PDB entry 4NWC | X-ray diffraction, 2.01 A resolution | chain A

Chain A:
Name: Glutamate receptor ionotropic, kainate 3
Organism: Rattus norvegicus
Notes: fragment: and
Reference sequence: P42264 (GRIK3_RAT); numbering as in UniProt; present here: 432-546, 669-806
Amino-acid sequence (258 residues; each row starts with the number of its first residue; note: 120 numbers in that range are skipped by the numbering (no residue carries them; nothing is unmodelled there)):
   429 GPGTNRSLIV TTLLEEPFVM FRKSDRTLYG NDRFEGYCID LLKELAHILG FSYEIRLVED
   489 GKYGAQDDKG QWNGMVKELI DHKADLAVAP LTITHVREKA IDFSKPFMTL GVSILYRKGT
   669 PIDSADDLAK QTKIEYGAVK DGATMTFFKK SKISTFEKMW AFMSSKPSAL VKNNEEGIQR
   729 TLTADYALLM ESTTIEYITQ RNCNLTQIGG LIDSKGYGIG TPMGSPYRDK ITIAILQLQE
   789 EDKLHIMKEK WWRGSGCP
Unresolved in the structure: 429-431
Sequence notes: expression tag (429-431); linker (547-548)
UniProt features mapped onto this chain:
  - binding site (L-glutamate): Pro518, Thr520, Arg525, Ala691, Thr692, Glu739
  - glycosylation (N-linked (GlcNAc...) asparagine): Asn433, Asn752
Disulfides: Cys751-Cys805
Ion coordination: K+ site 1: Asn433, Ser480; K+ site 2: Ser452, Arg454
Residues lining bound ligands: 2QE ((2S,4R)-4-(3-Methoxy-3-oxopropyl) glutamic acid): Glu443, Phe446, Tyr491, Pro518, Leu519, Thr520, Arg525, Val687, Gly690, Ala691, Thr692, Asn722, Met738, Glu739, Thr742, Tyr765

Summary:
Bound to chain A: compound 2QE. The K+ site 1 is built by Asn433 and Ser480. Ser452 and Arg454 coordinate K+
site 2. From UniProt: 6 L-glutamate-binding residues.
Chain A is Glutamate receptor ionotropic, kainate 3 (Rattus norvegicus); the structure, Crystal structure of
the GluK3 ligand-binding domain (S1S2) in complex with the agonist (2S,4R)-4-(3-Methoxy-3-oxopropyl)glutamic
acid at ..., was determined by X-ray diffraction together with 4NWD from the same study.
